Entry 3MI0 (X-ray diffraction, 2.20 A resolution); this record covers chains R and Z of the 28 polymer chains in the assembly.

[Chain R (and Z)]
Protein: Proteasome subunit beta
From: Mycobacterium tuberculosis
Notes: EC 3.4.25.1; chain Z of this document is another copy of the same molecule, construct and numbering; everything in this record applies to it too
Reference sequence: O33245 (PSB_MYCTU); residues 301-534 here correspond to UniProt positions 58-291 (UniProt number = residue number - 243)
Sequence (240 residues; numbered 301 to 540; the number before each row is that of its first residue):
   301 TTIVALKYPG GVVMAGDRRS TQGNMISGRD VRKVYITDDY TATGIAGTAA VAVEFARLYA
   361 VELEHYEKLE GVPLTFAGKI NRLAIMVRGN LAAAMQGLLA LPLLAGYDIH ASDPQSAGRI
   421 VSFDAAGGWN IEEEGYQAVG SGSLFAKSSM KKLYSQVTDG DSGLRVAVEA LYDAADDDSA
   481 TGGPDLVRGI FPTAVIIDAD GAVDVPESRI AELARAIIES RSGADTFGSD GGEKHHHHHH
Disordered / not traced: 540 (chain Z: 524-540)
Sequence notes: expression tag (535-540)
Residues lining bound ligands:
  - dimethylformamide (DMF), molecule 1: Ser320, Ser327, Gly328, Val331
  - dimethylformamide (DMF), molecule 2: Met325, Ile326, Ser327
  - dimethylformamide (DMF), molecule 3: Thr337, Ala360, Val361, Glu364
  - dimethylformamide (DMF), molecule 4: His365, Tyr366, Leu369, Glu370
  - dimethylformamide (DMF), molecule 5: Ser422, Asn430, Glu432, Gln437
  - dimethylformamide (DMF), molecule 6: Gly440, Ser441, Gly442, Ser443, Leu444, Phe445
  - dimethylformamide (DMF), molecule 7: Asp525, Gly528, Ser529, Asp530, Lys534
  - SA6 ((2R,3S,4R)-2-[(S)-(1S)-cyclohex-2-en-1-yl(hydroxy)methyl]-4-ethyl-3-hydroxy-3-methyl-5-oxopyrrolidine-2-carbaldehyde): Thr301, Arg319, Ser320, Thr321, Val331, Lys333, Ile345, Ala346, Gly347, Ala349, Ala352, Ser441, Ala480
What the authors report for this chain:
  - catalytic residues: Thr301 (citing earlier work)

[Chain R / chain Z interface]
Pairs across the interface (12; chain R residue first):
  Met325(R) with Leu444(Z), hydrophobic
  Arg329(R) with Glu434(Z), salt bridge
  Asp330(R) with Glu433(Z)
  Ala350(R) with Asp424(Z); Ala426(Z), hydrophobic; Gly428(Z)
  Val351(R) with Arg388(Z)
  Glu354(R) with Arg388(Z), salt bridge
  Arg357(R) with Asn381(Z), hydrogen bond
  Leu398(R) with Arg388(Z); Leu391(Z), hydrophobic
  Arg488(R) with Glu434(Z), salt bridge
Interface residues without a listed pair, chain R (10 interface residues in all): Ala349
Interface residues without a listed pair, chain Z (10 interface residues in all): Gly427

[Summary]
Chain R and chain Z each contribute 10 residues to their interface, with 1 hydrogen bond and 3 salt bridges.
Among the polar pairs are Arg329(R)-Glu434(Z), Glu354(R)-Arg388(Z) and Arg488(R)-Glu434(Z). Ligands of chain
R: 7 copies of dimethylformamide and compound SA6. The paper reports the catalytic residue Thr301(R).
Chain R and chain Z are both Proteasome subunit beta (Mycobacterium tuberculosis); the structure, Crystal
Structure of Mycobacterium Tuberculosis Proteasome at 2.2 A, was determined by X-ray diffraction together with
3MFE and 3MKA from the same study.
